Entry 9KBB (X-ray diffraction, 2.00 A resolution); this record covers chain A.

# Chain A
Protein: 3-hydroxyisobutyrate dehydrogenase
Organism: Micromonospora echinaurantiaca
UniProt: A0A1C5HQ65 (A0A1C5HQ65_9ACTN); numbering as in UniProt (aligned over 7-291)
Sequence (285 residues; row label = number of the first residue in the row):
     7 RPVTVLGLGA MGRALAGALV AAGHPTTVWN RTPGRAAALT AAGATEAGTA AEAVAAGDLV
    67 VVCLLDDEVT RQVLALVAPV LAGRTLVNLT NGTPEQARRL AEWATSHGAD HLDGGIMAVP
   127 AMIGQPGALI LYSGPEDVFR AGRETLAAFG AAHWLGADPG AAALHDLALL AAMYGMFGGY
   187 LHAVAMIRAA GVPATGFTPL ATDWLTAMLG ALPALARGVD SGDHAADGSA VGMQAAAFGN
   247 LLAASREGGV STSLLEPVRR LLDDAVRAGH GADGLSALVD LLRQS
Small-molecule neighbours: NADP (NAP; NADP nicotinamide-adenine-dinucleotide phosphate): Gly13, Leu14, Gly15, Ala16, Met17, Gly18, Trp35, Asn36, Arg37, Thr38, Arg41, Cys69, Leu70, Leu71, Val75, Gln78, Val79, Leu95, Thr96, Asn97, Ile122, Ala124, Pro126, Gly234, Met239

# Overview
Chain A binds NADP.
Chain A is 3-hydroxyisobutyrate dehydrogenase (Micromonospora echinaurantiaca); the structure,
3-hydroxyisobutyrate dehydrogenase, was determined by X-ray diffraction, deposited together with 9KBC.
